Entry 1AFK (X-ray diffraction, 1.70 A resolution); this record covers chain A.

[Chain A]
Molecule: Ribonuclease A
Source organism: Bos taurus
Notes: EC 3.1.27.5
Reference sequence: P61823 (RNAS1_BOVIN); residues 1-124 here correspond to UniProt positions 27-150 (UniProt number = residue number + 26)
Chain sequence (124 residues; numbered 1 to 124; the number before each row is that of its first residue):
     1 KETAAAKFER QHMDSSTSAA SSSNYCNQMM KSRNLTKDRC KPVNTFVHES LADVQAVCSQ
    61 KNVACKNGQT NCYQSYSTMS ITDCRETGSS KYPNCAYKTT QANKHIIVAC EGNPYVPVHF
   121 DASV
Cystine bridges: Cys-26/Cys-84, Cys-40/Cys-95, Cys-58/Cys-110, Cys-65/Cys-72
Curated features (UniProtKB/Swiss-Prot):
  - active site: His-12 (Proton acceptor), His-119 (Proton donor)
  - binding site (substrate): Lys-7, Arg-10, Lys-41 to Thr-45, Lys-66, Arg-85
  - glycosylation: Lys-1 (N-linked (Glc) (glycation) lysine), Lys-7 (N-linked (Glc) (glycation) lysine), Asn-34 (N-linked (GlcNAc...) asparagine), Lys-37 (N-linked (Glc) (glycation) lysine), Lys-41 (N-linked (Glc) (glycation) lysine)

[Overview]
UniProt lists active-site residues His-12 and His-119 and 9 substrate-binding residues.
Chain A is Ribonuclease A (Bos taurus); the structure, Crystal structure of ribonuclease A in complex with
5'-diphosphoadenosine-3'-phosphate, was determined by X-ray diffraction together with 1AFL and 1AFU from the
same study.
